PDB entry 8W7M | electron microscopy, 4.12 A resolution (low resolution: residue-level contacts below are approximate; hydrogen-bond / salt-bridge calls are withheld) | chains B and D of the 16 polymer chains in the assembly

== Chain B ==
Protein: DNA replication complex GINS protein PSF2
From: Saccharomyces cerevisiae S288C
UniProt: P40359 (PSF2_YEAST); residues 1-213 here = UniProt positions 1-213
Sequence (213 residues; each row starts with the number of its first residue):
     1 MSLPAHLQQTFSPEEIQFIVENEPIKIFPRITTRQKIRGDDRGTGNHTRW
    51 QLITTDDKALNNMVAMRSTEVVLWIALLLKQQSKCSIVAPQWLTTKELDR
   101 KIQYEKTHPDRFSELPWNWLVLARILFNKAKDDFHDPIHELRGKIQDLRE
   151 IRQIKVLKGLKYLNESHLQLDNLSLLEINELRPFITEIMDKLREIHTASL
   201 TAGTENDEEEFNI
Unresolved in the structure: 39-46, 202-213

== Chain D ==
Protein: DNA replication complex GINS protein SLD5
From: Saccharomyces cerevisiae S288C
UniProt: Q03406 (SLD5_YEAST); numbering as in UniProt (aligned over 1-294)
Sequence (294 residues; row label = number of the first residue in the row):
     1 MDINIDDILAELDKETTAVDSTKITQGSSSTTHRDANTIVGSSLDLNDKT
    51 QIYVSPQQDFSDLMKSWKNERCSPELLPYPHQLMKRLLNRISMQSQLIEN
   101 ISMGFLDMQNASNANPPMPNESKLPLLCMETELERLKFVIRSYIRCRLSK
   151 IDKFSLYLRQLNEDENSLISLTDLLSKDEIKYHDTHSLIWLKLVNDSILK
   201 YMPEELQAINDTEGSVNMIDEPDWNKFVFIHVNGPPDGKWNEDPLLQENE
   251 FGKPCYTVTIPDLKEEVELTIGSIYVMRYEVIRDLLRDDKVALI
Unresolved in the structure: 1, 16-53, 108-119
Swiss-Prot annotation at these positions:
  - mutagenesis: Ser-21 (S21P: In sld5-8; temperature-sensitive mutant; in association with P-66. Defective in DNA replication), Ser-66 (S66P: In sld5-8; temperature-sensitive mutant; in association with P-21. Defective in DNA replication), Trp-67 (W67R: In sld5-12; temperature-sensitive mutant. Defective in DNA replication), Lys-150 (K150E: In sld5-2; temperature-sensitive mutant. Defective in DNA replication), Leu-293 (L293P: In sld5-13; temperature-sensitive mutant. Defective in DNA replication)

== Interface between chain B and chain D ==
Contacting residue pairs - 80 pairs, chain B then chain D:
  Met-1(B) / Ser-149(D)
  Ser-2(B) / Arg-145(D)
  Ser-2(B) / Leu-148(D)
  Ser-2(B) / Ser-149(D)
  Leu-7(B) / Arg-71(D)
  Gln-8(B) / Arg-71(D)
  Gln-8(B) / Ser-149(D)
  Gln-9(B) / Lys-226(D)
  Thr-10(B) / Arg-71(D)
  Phe-11(B) / Trp-67(D)
  Phe-11(B) / Arg-71(D)
  Phe-11(B) / Ile-294(D)
  Phe-18(B) / Arg-135(D)
  Phe-18(B) / Val-139(D)
  Ile-19(B) / Met-64(D)
  Ile-19(B) / Lys-68(D)
  Glu-21(B) / Arg-135(D)
  Asn-22(B) / Phe-60(D)
  Asn-22(B) / Met-64(D)
  Asn-22(B) / Arg-135(D)
  His-47(B) / Asn-120(D)
  Thr-48(B) / Asn-120(D)
  Thr-48(B) / Ser-122(D)
  Thr-48(B) / Pro-125(D)
  Arg-49(B) / Pro-125(D)
  Trp-50(B) / Pro-125(D)
  Trp-50(B) / Cys-128(D)
  Trp-50(B) / Met-129(D)
  Gln-51(B) / Met-129(D)
  Leu-52(B) / Met-129(D)
  Leu-52(B) / Glu-132(D)
  Ile-53(B) / Pro-56(D)
  Ile-53(B) / Gln-57(D)
  Ile-53(B) / Gln-94(D)
  Ile-53(B) / Glu-132(D)
  Thr-54(B) / Gln-57(D)
  Thr-54(B) / Phe-60(D)
  Thr-54(B) / Glu-132(D)
  Thr-55(B) / Gln-57(D)
  Thr-55(B) / Glu-132(D)
  Asp-56(B) / Gln-57(D)
  Trp-74(B) / Cys-128(D)
  Trp-74(B) / Thr-131(D)
  Trp-74(B) / Glu-132(D)
  Trp-74(B) / Arg-135(D)
  Leu-78(B) / Cys-128(D)
  Lys-84(B) / Leu-124(D)
  Glu-165(B) / Phe-227(D)
  Ser-166(B) / Leu-263(D)
  Ser-166(B) / Met-277(D)
  His-167(B) / Val-267(D)
  His-167(B) / Val-276(D)
  His-167(B) / Met-277(D)
  Leu-168(B) / Tyr-275(D)
  Leu-168(B) / Val-276(D)
  Gln-169(B) / Ser-273(D)
  Gln-169(B) / Ile-274(D)
  Gln-169(B) / Tyr-275(D)
  Leu-170(B) / Phe-229(D)
  Leu-170(B) / Ile-274(D)
  Asp-171(B) / Ser-273(D)
  Asp-171(B) / Ile-274(D)
  Leu-173(B) / Ile-274(D)
  Ile-178(B) / Phe-229(D)
  Ile-178(B) / Ile-274(D)
  Ile-178(B) / Ile-294(D)
  Arg-182(B) / Phe-229(D)
  Arg-182(B) / Ile-294(D)
  Thr-186(B) / Phe-229(D)
  Met-189(B) / Phe-227(D)
  Asp-190(B) / Asp-223(D)
  Asp-190(B) / Lys-226(D)
  Asp-190(B) / Phe-227(D)
  Arg-193(B) / Asp-223(D)
  Arg-193(B) / Asn-225(D)
  Arg-193(B) / Lys-226(D)
  Arg-193(B) / Phe-227(D)
  Arg-193(B) / Arg-278(D)
  His-196(B) / Leu-263(D)
  Leu-200(B) / Asp-262(D)
Other interface residues (no listed pair), chain B (46 interface residues in all): Leu-3, Glu-15, Ile-75, Leu-181, Ile-185, Thr-197
Other interface residues (no listed pair), chain D (45 interface residues in all): Glu-121, Leu-127, Leu-133, Leu-136, Phe-138, Cys-146, Lys-153, Ile-260, Thr-270

== In short ==
The interface between chain B and chain D involves 46 residues on one side and 45 on the other. UniProt lists
5 mutagenesis sites on chain D.
Chain B is DNA replication complex GINS protein PSF2 and chain D is DNA replication complex GINS protein SLD5,
both from Saccharomyces cerevisiae S288C; the structure, Yeast replisome in state V, was determined by
electron microscopy (same publication as 8W7S, 8KG6, 8KG8 and 8KG9).
